6Z3J - chains B and C of the 4 polymer chains in the assembly; structure by X-ray diffraction, 1.65 A resolution.

[Chain B]
Protein: Growth/differentiation factor 5
Organism: Homo sapiens
Reference sequence: P43026 (GDF5_HUMAN); residues 387-501 here = UniProt positions 387-501
Sequence (117 residues; each row starts with the number of its first residue):
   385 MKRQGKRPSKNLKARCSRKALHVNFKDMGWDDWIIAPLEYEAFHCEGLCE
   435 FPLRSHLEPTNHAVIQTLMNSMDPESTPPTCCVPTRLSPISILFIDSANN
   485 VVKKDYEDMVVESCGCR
Not modelled in the structure: 385-395
Construct notes: initiating methionine (385); expression tag (386); engineered mutation Lys487 (Tyr in P43026), Asp489 (Gln in P43026)
Disulfide bonds: Cys400-Cys466, Cys429-Cys498, Cys433-Cys500
Swiss-Prot annotation at these positions:
  - natural variant: Arg399 (R399C: In BDA1C), Cys400 (C400Y: In AMD2A), Trp414 (W414R: In SYNS2 and BDA1C), Pro436 (P436T: In AMD2B), Leu437 (deletion: In AMD2B), Arg438 (R438L: In SYNS2 and SYM1B), Ser439 (S439T: In AMD2B), His440 (H440L: In AMD2B), Leu441 (L441P: In AMD2B, SYNS2 and BDA2), Asn445 (N445K: In SYNS2; N445T: In SYNS2), Ser475 (S475N: In SYNS2), Val486 (V486M: In BDC), 1 further natural variant entry in UniProt
  - mutagenesis: Tyr490 (Y490N: Resitant to NOG inhibition)
From the paper describing this entry:
  - specificity-determining residues: Asp416 (by similarity / conservation)
  - mutagenesis - R438A, R438L: increased binding to BMPR1A (citing earlier work)
  - mutagenesis - Y487K/Q489D: increased binding to type 2 receptor (citing earlier work)

[Chain C]
Protein: RGM domain family member B
Organism: Homo sapiens
Reference sequence: Q6NW40 (RGMB_HUMAN); residues 53-136 here = UniProt positions 53-136
Sequence (96 residues; numbered 50 to 145; the number before each row is that of its first residue):
    50 ETGQCRIQKCTTDFVSLTSHLNSAVDGFDSEFCKALRAYAGCTQRTSKAC
   100 RGNLVYHSAVLGISDLMSQRNCSKDGPTSSTNPEVTHGTKHHHHHH
Not modelled in the structure: 50-52, 128-145
Construct notes: expression tag (50-52, 137-145)
Disulfide bonds: Cys54-Cys99, Cys59-Cys91, Cys82-Cys121
Swiss-Prot annotation at these positions:
  - glycosylation: Asn120 (N-linked (GlcNAc...) asparagine)
From the paper describing this entry:
  - post-translational modification sites: Asn120
  - contacts within the chain: Gly101-His106 (hydrogen bond), Tyr105-His106 (water-mediated contact)
  - mutagenesis - H106R: decreased signaling in response to BMP2

[Chain B / chain C interface]
Contacting residue pairs (28; chain B residue first):
  Leu396(B) with Asn71(C)
  Arg399(B) with Thr67(C), hydrogen bond (side chain-backbone); Ser68(C), hydrogen bond (side chain-backbone); Leu70(C), hydrogen bond (side chain-backbone)
  Phe435(B) with Ser107(C); Ala108(C); Gly111(C); Ile112(C); Leu115(C), hydrophobic
  Pro436(B) with Thr60(C); Phe63(C); Val64(C), hydrophobic; Tyr88(C)
  Leu437(B) with Thr60(C)
  Arg438(B) with Val64(C)
  Ser439(B) with Gln57(C)
  Asn445(B) with Leu103(C)
  Val448(B) with Leu103(C); Val104(C), hydrophobic; Ser107(C)
  Ile449(B) with Ser107(C)
  Leu452(B) with Ser107(C); Gly111(C)
  Ser455(B) with Asp114(C); Gln118(C), hydrogen bond (backbone-side chain)
  Met456(B) with Leu110(C), hydrophobic; Asp114(C); Gln118(C), hydrogen bond (backbone-side chain)
Interface features reported in the paper:
  - hot spots on chain C (mutagenesis) - G101R (Kd > 150 uM): decreased binding to Growth/differentiation factor 5 (chain B)
  - hot spots on chain C (mutagenesis) - L103E: abolished binding to Growth/differentiation factor 5 (chain B)

[Summary]
13 residues of chain B and 19 residues of chain C are in contact, with 5 hydrogen bonds. Polar pairs include
Arg399(B)-Thr67(C), Arg399(B)-Ser68(C) and Arg399(B)-Leu70(C). From the paper: R438A and R438L of chain B
increase binding to BMPR1A; the specificity determinant Asp416(B); 6 substitutions were tested in all.
Chain B is Growth/differentiation factor 5 and chain C is RGM domain family member B, both from Homo sapiens;
the structure, Repulsive Guidance Molecule B (RGMB) in complex with Growth Differentiation Factor 5 (GDF5)
(crystal form 1), was determined by X-ray diffraction, deposited together with 6Z3G, 6Z3H, 6Z3L and 6Z3M.
